PDB entry 8OJK | X-ray diffraction, 1.80 A resolution | chain A

# Chain A
Name: Galectin-3
From: Homo sapiens
UniProt: P17931 (LEG3_HUMAN); residue numbers follow UniProt; this construct covers 113-250
Amino-acid sequence (138 residues; row label = number of the first residue in the row):
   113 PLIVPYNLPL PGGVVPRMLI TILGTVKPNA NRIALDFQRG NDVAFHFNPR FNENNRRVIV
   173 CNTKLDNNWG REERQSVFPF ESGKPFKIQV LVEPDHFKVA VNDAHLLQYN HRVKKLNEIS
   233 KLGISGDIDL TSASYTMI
Curated features (UniProtKB/Swiss-Prot):
  - motif: Lys226 to Asp241 (Nuclear export signal)
  - binding site (a beta-D-galactoside): Trp181 to Gln187
  - modified residue: Ser188 (Phosphoserine)
Small-molecule neighbours: VPL / 1-thio-beta-D-galactopyranose: His158, Asn160, Arg162, Glu165, Val172, Asn174, Trp181, Glu184, Arg186

# Summary
Bound to chain A: VPL / 1-thio-beta-D-galactopyranose. Curated annotation (UniProt) lists 7
beta-D-galactoside-binding residues.
Chain A is Galectin-3 (Homo sapiens); the structure, Galectin-3 in complex with
2,6-anhydro-3-deoxy-3-S-(beta-D-galactopyranosyl)-3-thio-D-glycero-L-altro-heptonamide, was determined by
X-ray diffraction together with 8OJI, 8OJM, 8OJO and 8PPN from the same study.
